7LJC - chains A and N of the 5 polymer chains in the assembly; structure by electron microscopy, 3.00 A resolution.

Chain A:
Molecule: Engineered human Gs alpha subunit
Organism: Homo sapiens
Amino-acid sequence (246 residues; each row starts with the number of its first residue):
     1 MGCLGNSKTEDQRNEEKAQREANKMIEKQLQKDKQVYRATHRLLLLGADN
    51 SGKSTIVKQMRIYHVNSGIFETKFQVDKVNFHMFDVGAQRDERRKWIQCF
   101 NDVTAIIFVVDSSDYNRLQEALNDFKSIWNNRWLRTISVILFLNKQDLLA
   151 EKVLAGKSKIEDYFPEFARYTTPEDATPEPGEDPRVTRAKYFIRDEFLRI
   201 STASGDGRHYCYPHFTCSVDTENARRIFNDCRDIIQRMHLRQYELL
Disordered / not traced: 1-8

Chain N:
Molecule: Nanoboy 35
Organism: Lama glama
Amino-acid sequence (135 residues; numbered 0 to 134; the number before each row is that of its first residue; numbering starts at 0):
     0 MQVQLQESGGGLVQPGGSLRLSCAASGFTFSNYKMNWVRQAPGKGLEWVS
    50 DISQSGASISYTGSVKGRFTISRDNAKNTLYLQMNSLKPEDTAVYYCARC
   100 PAPFTRDCFDVTSTTYAYRGQGTQVTVSSHHHHHH
Disordered / not traced: 0, 128-134
Disulfides: Cys-22/Cys-96, Cys-99/Cys-107

Chain A / chain N interface:
Contacting residue pairs - 33 pairs, chain A then chain N:
  Arg-90(A) / Thr-114(N)
  Asp-91(A) / Thr-111(N)
  Asp-91(A) / Ser-112(N)
  Asp-91(A) / Thr-113(N)
  Glu-92(A) / Asp-109(N)
  Glu-92(A) / Ser-112(N)
  Glu-92(A) / Thr-114(N)
  Glu-92(A) / Tyr-115(N)
  Glu-92(A) / Ala-116(N)
  Arg-93(A) / Asp-109(N)  hydrogen bond (backbone-side chain)
  Arg-94(A) / Pro-100(N)
  Arg-94(A) / Phe-108(N)
  Arg-94(A) / Asp-109(N)  salt bridge
  Arg-94(A) / Tyr-115(N)
  Arg-94(A) / Tyr-117(N)
  Ile-97(A) / Phe-108(N)  hydrophobic
  Gln-119(A) / Trp-47(N)
  Gln-119(A) / Thr-61(N)
  Asn-123(A) / Trp-47(N)
  Lys-126(A) / Ser-59(N)
  Ser-127(A) / Asp-106(N)
  Ser-127(A) / Cys-107(N)  hydrogen bond (side chain-backbone)
  Ser-127(A) / Phe-108(N)
  Asn-130(A) / Arg-105(N)
  Asn-130(A) / Asp-106(N)
  Asn-131(A) / Asp-106(N)
  Asn-131(A) / Phe-108(N)
  Arg-132(A) / Asp-106(N)
  Tyr-163(A) / Gly-62(N)
  Tyr-163(A) / Ser-63(N)
  Pro-165(A) / Gly-62(N)
  Glu-166(A) / Lys-65(N)  salt bridge
  Ser-204(A) / Arg-105(N)  hydrogen bond
Also at the interface, not in a pair above, chain A (21 interface residues in all): Asn-116, Asp-124, Ile-128, Asp-162
Also at the interface, not in a pair above, chain N (22 interface residues in all): Glu-46, Tyr-60, Lys-87

In short:
The interface between chain A and chain N involves 21 residues on one side and 22 on the other; the contacts
include 3 hydrogen bonds and 2 salt bridges. Polar pairs include Arg-94(A)/Asp-109(N), Glu-166(A)/Lys-65(N)
and Arg-93(A)/Asp-109(N).
Here chain A is Engineered human Gs alpha subunit (Homo sapiens) and chain N is Nanoboy 35 (Lama glama). Entry
7LJC (Allosteric modulator LY3154207 binding to SKF-81297-bound dopamine receptor 1 in complex with miniGs
protein) was determined by electron microscopy (same publication as 7LJD).
